PDB entry 1SJE | X-ray diffraction, 2.45 A resolution | chains A and C of the 4 polymer chains in the assembly

Chain A:
Molecule: HLA class II histocompatibility antigen, DR alpha chain
Organism: Homo sapiens
Notes: fragment: Extracelluar domain of HLA-DRA*0101
Reference sequence: P01903 (2DRA_HUMAN); residues 3-182 here correspond to UniProt positions 28-207 (UniProt number = residue number + 25)
Chain sequence (180 residues; each row starts with the number of its first residue):
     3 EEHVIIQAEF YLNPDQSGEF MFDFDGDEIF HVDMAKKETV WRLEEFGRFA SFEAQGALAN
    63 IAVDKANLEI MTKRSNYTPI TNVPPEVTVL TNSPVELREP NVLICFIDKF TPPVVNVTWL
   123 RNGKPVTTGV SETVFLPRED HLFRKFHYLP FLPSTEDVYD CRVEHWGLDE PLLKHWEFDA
Disulfide bonds: Cys-107/Cys-163
Curated features (UniProtKB/Swiss-Prot):
  - region: Glu-179 to Ala-182 (Connecting peptide)
  - site: Gln-9 (Self- and pathogen-derived peptide antigen), Gly-49 (Self-peptide antigen), Phe-51 (Self- and pathogen-derived peptide antigen), Ala-52 (Self-peptide antigen), Ser-53 (Self- and pathogen-derived peptide antigen), Glu-55 (Pathogen-derived peptide antigen), Asn-62 (Self- and pathogen-derived peptide antigen), Asn-69 (Pathogen-derived peptide antigen), Arg-76 (Self- and pathogen-derived peptide antigen)
  - glycosylation (N-linked (GlcNAc...) asparagine): Asn-78, Asn-118

Chain C:
Molecule: GAG polyprotein
Notes: fragment: 16 residue Peptide from HIV-1 gag capsid protein
Reference sequence: P12495 (GAG_HV1Z2); residues 34-49 here correspond to UniProt positions 166-181 (UniProt number = residue number + 132)
Chain sequence (16 residues; each row starts with the number of its first residue):
    34 PEVIPMFSAL SEGATP
Disordered / not traced: 49

How chain A and chain C interact:
Pairs across the interface (27; chain A residue first):
  Gln-9(A) with Pro-38(C); Met-39(C), hydrogen bond (side chain-backbone)
  Glu-11(A) with Ser-41(C), hydrogen bond
  Phe-24(A) with Val-36(C), hydrophobic
  Phe-51(A) with Pro-34(C)
  Ala-52(A) with Pro-34(C)
  Ser-53(A) with Pro-34(C), hydrogen bond (backbone-backbone); Glu-35(C); Val-36(C), hydrogen bond (backbone-backbone)
  Phe-54(A) with Val-36(C); Pro-38(C)
  Glu-55(A) with Glu-35(C)
  Asn-62(A) with Met-39(C), hydrogen bond (side chain-backbone); Phe-40(C); Ser-41(C), hydrogen bond (side chain-backbone)
  Val-65(A) with Ser-41(C); Ala-42(C); Leu-43(C), hydrophobic
  Asp-66(A) with Ser-41(C), hydrogen bond
  Ala-68(A) with Leu-43(C), hydrophobic
  Asn-69(A) with Ala-42(C), hydrogen bond (side chain-backbone); Leu-43(C); Ser-44(C), hydrogen bond (side chain-backbone); Ala-47(C)
  Ile-72(A) with Gly-46(C); Ala-47(C), hydrophobic
  Met-73(A) with Ser-44(C)
Other interface residues (no listed pair), chain A (18 interface residues in all): Phe-22, Phe-32, Gly-58
Other interface residues (no listed pair), chain C (14 interface residues in all): Ile-37, Glu-45

In short:
18 residues of chain A face 14 of chain C across their interface; the contacts include 9 hydrogen bonds. Polar
pairs include Gln-9(A)/Met-39(C), Glu-11(A)/Ser-41(C) and Asn-62(A)/Met-39(C).
Here chain A is HLA class II histocompatibility antigen, DR alpha chain (Homo sapiens) and chain C is GAG
polyprotein. Entry 1SJE (HLA-DR1 complexed with a 16 residue HIV capsid peptide bound in a hairpin
conformation) was determined by X-ray diffraction (same publication as 1SJH).
